PDB entry 1S5D | X-ray diffraction, 1.75 A resolution | chains A and D of the 6 polymer chains in the assembly

[Chain A]
Molecule: Cholera enterotoxin, A chain
Source organism: Vibrio cholerae
Notes: EC 2.4.2.36
UniProtKB: P01555 (CHTA_VIBCH); residues 1-240 here correspond to UniProt positions 19-258 (UniProt number = residue number + 18)
Amino-acid sequence (240 residues; numbered 1 to 240; the number before each row is that of its first residue):
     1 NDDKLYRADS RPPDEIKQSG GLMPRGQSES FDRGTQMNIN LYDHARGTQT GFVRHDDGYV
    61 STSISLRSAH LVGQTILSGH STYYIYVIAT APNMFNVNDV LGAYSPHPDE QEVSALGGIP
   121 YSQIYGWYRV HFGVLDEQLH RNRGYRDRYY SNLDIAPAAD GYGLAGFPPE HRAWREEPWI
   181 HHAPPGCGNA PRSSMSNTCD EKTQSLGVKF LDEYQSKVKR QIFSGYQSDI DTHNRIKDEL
Disordered / not traced: 29-35, 49, 189-197, 236-240
Construct notes: engineered mutation Ser30 (Tyr in P01555)
Disulfide bonds: Cys187-Cys199
Metal / ion sites: Na+: Asn1, Thr90, Tyr150, Leu153

[Chain D]
Molecule: cholera toxin B protein (CTB)
Source organism: Vibrio cholerae
UniProtKB: P01556 (CHTB_VIBCH); residues 1-103 here correspond to UniProt positions 22-124 (UniProt number = residue number + 21)
Amino-acid sequence (103 residues; each row starts with the number of its first residue):
     1 TPQNITDLCA EYHNTQIHTL NDKIFSYTES LAGKREMAII TFKNGATFQV EVPGSQHIDS
    61 QKKAIERMKD TLRIAYLTEA KVEKLCVWNN KTPHAIAAIS MAN
Ligand contacts: beta-D-galactopyranose (GAL): Asn14, Glu51, Gln56, His57, Gln61, Trp88, Asn90, Lys91

[Chain A / chain D interface]
Pairs across the interface - 4 pairs, chain A then chain D:
  Phe223(A) with Thr78(D)
  Gln227(A) with Ile74(D)
  Arg235(A) with Arg67(D); Asp70(D), salt bridge
Also at the interface, not in a pair above, chain A (4 interface residues in all): Tyr226

[Overview]
Chain A and chain D each contribute 4 residues to their interface, with 1 salt bridge. Its one salt-bridged
contact is Arg235(A)-Asp70(D). Ligands of chain D: beta-D-galactopyranose. Asn1(A), Thr90(A), Tyr150(A) and
Leu153(A) coordinate Na+.
Here chain A is Cholera enterotoxin, A chain and chain D is cholera toxin B protein (CTB), both from Vibrio
cholerae. Entry 1S5D (Cholera holotoxin with an A-subunit Y30S mutation, Crystal form 2) was determined by
X-ray diffraction, deposited together with 1S5B, 1S5C, 1S5E and 1S5F.
